Entry 5AG6 (X-ray diffraction, 2.00 A resolution); this record covers chain A.

== Chain A ==
Molecule: Glycylpeptide N-tetradecanoyltransferase
Organism: Leishmania major
Notes: EC 2.3.1.97
UniProtKB: Q4Q5S8 (Q4Q5S8_LEIMA); residues 5-421 here = UniProt positions 5-421
Chain sequence (438 residues; row label = number of the first residue in the row; numbers below 1 keep their minus sign (Met-16 is residue -16)):
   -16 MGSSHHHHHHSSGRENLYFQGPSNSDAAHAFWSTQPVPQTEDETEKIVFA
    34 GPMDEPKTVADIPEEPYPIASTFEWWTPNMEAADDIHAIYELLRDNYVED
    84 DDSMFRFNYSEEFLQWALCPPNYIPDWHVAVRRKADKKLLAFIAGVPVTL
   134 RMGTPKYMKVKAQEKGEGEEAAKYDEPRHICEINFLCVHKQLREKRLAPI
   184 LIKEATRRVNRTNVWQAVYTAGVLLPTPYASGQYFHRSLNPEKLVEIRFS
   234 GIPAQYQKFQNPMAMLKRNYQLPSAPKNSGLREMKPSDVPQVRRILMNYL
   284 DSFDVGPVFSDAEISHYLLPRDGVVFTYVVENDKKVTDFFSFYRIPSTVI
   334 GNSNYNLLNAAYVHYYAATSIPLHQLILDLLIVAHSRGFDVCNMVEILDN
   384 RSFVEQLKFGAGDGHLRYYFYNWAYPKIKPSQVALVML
Disordered / not traced: -16 to 10, 236-244
Sequence notes: expression tag (-16 to 4)
Residues lining bound ligands:
  - 5PE ((2R)-2-(4-hydroxy-3-methoxyphenyl)-3-(pyridin-2-ylmethyl)-1,3-thiazolidin-4-one): Val81, Glu82, Asp83, Phe88, Arg89, Phe90, Tyr217, His219, Phe232, Ser330, Leu341, Tyr345, Val374, Asn376, Gly395, Asp396, Gly397
  - tetradecanoyl-coa (MYA): His12, Ala13, Phe14, Trp15, Asn79, Tyr80, Val81, Ile126, Ile166, Asn167, Phe168, Leu169, Cys170, Val171, Leu175, Arg176, Glu177, Lys178, Arg179, Leu180, Ala181, Pro182, Ile185, Thr189, Val192, Asn193, Val197, Trp198, Gln199, Ala200, Tyr202, Thr203, Ala204, Val206, Leu208, Tyr404
What the authors report for this chain:
  - binding site for 5PE: His219

== Overview ==
Chain A binds compound 5PE and tetradecanoyl-coa. From the paper: a binding site for 5PE at His219.
Chain A is Glycylpeptide N-tetradecanoyltransferase (Leishmania major); the structure, Crystal structure of
leishmania major N-myristoyltransferase (nmt) with bound myristoyl-CoA and a thiazolidinone ligand, was
determined by X-ray diffraction (same publication as 5AG4, 5AG5, 5AG7 and 5AGE).
